PDB entry 6TPS | electron microscopy, 3.54 A resolution | chains B and T of the 22 polymer chains in the assembly

# Chain B
Name: DNA-directed RNA polymerase I subunit RPA135
Organism: Saccharomyces cerevisiae
Notes: EC 2.7.7.6
UniProt: P22138 (RPA2_YEAST); numbering as in UniProt (aligned over 1-1203)
Chain sequence (1203 residues; each row starts with the number of its first residue):
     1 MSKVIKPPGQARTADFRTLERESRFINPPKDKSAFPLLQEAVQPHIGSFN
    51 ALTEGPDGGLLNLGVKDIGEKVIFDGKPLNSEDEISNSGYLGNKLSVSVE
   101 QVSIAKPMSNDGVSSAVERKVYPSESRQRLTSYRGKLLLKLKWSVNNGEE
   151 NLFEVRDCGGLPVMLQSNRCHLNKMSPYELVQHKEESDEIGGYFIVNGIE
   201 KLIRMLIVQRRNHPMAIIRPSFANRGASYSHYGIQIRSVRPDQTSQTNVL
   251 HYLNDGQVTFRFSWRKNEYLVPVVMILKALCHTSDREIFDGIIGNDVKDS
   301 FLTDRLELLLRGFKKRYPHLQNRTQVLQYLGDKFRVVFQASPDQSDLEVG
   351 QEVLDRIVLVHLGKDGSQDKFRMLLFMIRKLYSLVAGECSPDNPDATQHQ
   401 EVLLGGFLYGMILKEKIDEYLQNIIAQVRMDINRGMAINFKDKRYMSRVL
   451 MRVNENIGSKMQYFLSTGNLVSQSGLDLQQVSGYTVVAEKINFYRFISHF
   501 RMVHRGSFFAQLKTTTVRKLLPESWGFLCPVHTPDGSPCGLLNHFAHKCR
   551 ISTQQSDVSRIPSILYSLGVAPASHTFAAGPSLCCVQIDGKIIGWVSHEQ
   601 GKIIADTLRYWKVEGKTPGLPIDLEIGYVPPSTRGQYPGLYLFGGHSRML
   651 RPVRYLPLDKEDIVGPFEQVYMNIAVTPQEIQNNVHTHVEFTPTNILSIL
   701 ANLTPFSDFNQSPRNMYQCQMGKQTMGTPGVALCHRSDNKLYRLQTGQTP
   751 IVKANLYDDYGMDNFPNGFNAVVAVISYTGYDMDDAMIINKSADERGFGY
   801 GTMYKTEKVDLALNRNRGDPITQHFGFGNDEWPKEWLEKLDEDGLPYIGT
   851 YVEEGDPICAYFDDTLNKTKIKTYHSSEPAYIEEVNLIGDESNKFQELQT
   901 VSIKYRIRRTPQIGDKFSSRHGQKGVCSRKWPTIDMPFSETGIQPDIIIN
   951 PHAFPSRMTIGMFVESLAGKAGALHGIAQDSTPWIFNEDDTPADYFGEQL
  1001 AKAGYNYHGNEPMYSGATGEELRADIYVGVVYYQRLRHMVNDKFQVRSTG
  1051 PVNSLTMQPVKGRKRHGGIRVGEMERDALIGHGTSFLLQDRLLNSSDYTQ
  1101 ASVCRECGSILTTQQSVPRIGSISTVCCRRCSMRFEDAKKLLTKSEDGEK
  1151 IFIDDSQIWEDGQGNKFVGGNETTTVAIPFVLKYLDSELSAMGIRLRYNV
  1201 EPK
Unresolved in the structure: 1-12, 82-86, 1142-1150
UniProt features mapped onto this chain:
  - zinc finger: Cys-1104 to Cys-1131 (C4-type)
  - modified residue: Ser-2 (N-acetylserine), Ser-81 (Phosphoserine), Ser-1156 (Phosphoserine)
  - mutagenesis: Cys-1104 (C1104A: No effect; when associated with A-1107; A-1128 and A-1131), Cys-1107 (C1107A: Lethal. Abolishes recruitment of RPA1 to Pol I. No effect; when associated with A-1104; A-1128 and A-1131), Cys-1127 (C1127R: Responsible of suppression of RPA190-5 and RPA190-1 mutations), Cys-1128 (C1128A: No effect; when associated with A-1104; A-1107 and A-1131), Cys-1131 (C1131A: No effect; when associated with A-1104; A-1107 and A-1128)
Metal / ion sites: Zn2+: Cys-1104, Cys-1107, Cys-1128, Cys-1131
Reported in the primary citation:
  - conformationally variable residues (loop rearrangement): Ser-892 to Phe-895, His-1038

# Chain T
Molecule: Ts-DNA
Sequence (27 nucleotides; row label = number of the first residue in the row):
    27 TTTTTTTTTTTCTTTTTTTTTTTTTTT

# Interface between chain B and chain T
Residue-residue contacts (12):
  Val-113(B) with DT35(T), phosphate contact; DT36(T), phosphate contact
  Ser-114(B) with DT36(T), hydrogen bond to the phosphate
  Met-430(B) with DT29(T), phosphate contact
  Met-451(B) with DT30(T), base contact
  Arg-817(B) with DT32(T), sugar contact
  Gly-818(B) with DT32(T), phosphate contact; DT33(T), phosphate contact
  Asn-893(B) with DT34(T), hydrogen bond to the phosphate; DT35(T), hydrogen bond to the phosphate
  Lys-894(B) with DT35(T), salt bridge to the phosphate
  Phe-895(B) with DT34(T), phosphate contact
Also at the interface, not in a pair above, chain B (10 interface residues in all): Arg-452
Also at the interface, not in a pair above, chain T (8 interface residues in all): DT31

# In short
10 residues of chain B face 8 of chain T across their interface, with 3 hydrogen bonds and 1 salt bridge.
Polar pairs include Ser-114(B)/DT36(T), Asn-893(B)/DT34(T) and Asn-893(B)/DT35(T). Cys-1104(B), Cys-1107(B),
Cys-1128(B) and Cys-1131(B) form the Zn2+ site. From UniProt: 5 mutagenesis sites on chain B. The paper
reports conformational variability at Ser-892(B) and His-1038(B).
Chain B is DNA-directed RNA polymerase I subunit RPA135 (Saccharomyces cerevisiae) and chain T is Ts-DNA; the
structure, early intermediate RNA Polymerase I Pre-initiation complex - eiPIC, was determined by electron
microscopy.
